PDB entry 4WIZ | X-ray diffraction, 3.60 A resolution | chains BB and CF of the 90 polymer chains in the assembly

[Chain BB (and CF)]
Protein: Coat protein
From: Epinephelus coioides nervous necrosis virus
Notes: chain CF of this document is another copy of the same molecule, construct and numbering; everything in this record applies to it too
UniProtKB: Q8JNX5 (Q8JNX5_9VIRU); residues 1-338 here = UniProt positions 1-338
Chain sequence (338 residues; numbered 1 to 338; the number before each row is that of its first residue):
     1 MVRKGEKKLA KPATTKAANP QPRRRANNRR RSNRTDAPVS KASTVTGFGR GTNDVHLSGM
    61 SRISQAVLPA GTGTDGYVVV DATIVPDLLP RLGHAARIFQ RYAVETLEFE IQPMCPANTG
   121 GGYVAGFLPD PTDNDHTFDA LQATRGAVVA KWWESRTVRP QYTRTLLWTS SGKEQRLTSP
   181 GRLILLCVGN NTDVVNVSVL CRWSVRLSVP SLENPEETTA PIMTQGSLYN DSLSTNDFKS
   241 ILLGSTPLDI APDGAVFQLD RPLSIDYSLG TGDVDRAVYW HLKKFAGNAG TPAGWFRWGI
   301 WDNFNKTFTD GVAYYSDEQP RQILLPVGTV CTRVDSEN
Unresolved in the structure: 1-51, 338 (chain CF: 1-33, 338)
Sequence notes: engineered mutation Asn-214 (Thr in Q8JNX5)
Metal / ion sites: Ca2+ site 1: Asp-130, Asp-133 (shared with 3 residues of chain CB); Ca2+ site 2: Ser-170, Glu-213 (shared with 2 residues of chain AB)

[How chain BB and chain CF interact]
Pairs across the interface - 20 pairs, chain BB then chain CF:
  Asp-75(BB) with Arg-62(CF), salt bridge; Gln-65(CF)
  Asn-118(BB) with Pro-116(CF)
  Gly-120(BB) with Met-114(CF); Cys-115(CF)
  Gly-121(BB) with Met-114(CF)
  Gly-122(BB) with Met-114(CF)
  Phe-138(BB) with Arg-62(CF)
  Gln-142(BB) with Met-60(CF); Ser-61(CF), hydrogen bond; Arg-62(CF); Pro-90(CF)
  Ala-150(BB) with Met-114(CF)
  Lys-151(BB) with Pro-113(CF); Cys-115(CF)
  Val-188(BB) with Gln-65(CF), hydrogen bond (backbone-side chain); Met-114(CF), hydrophobic
  Gly-189(BB) with Asn-196(CF)
  Asn-190(BB) with Val-67(CF); Asn-196(CF), hydrogen bond (backbone-side chain)
Interface residues without a listed pair, chain BB (15 interface residues in all): Asp-139, Ala-143, Val-149
Interface residues without a listed pair, chain CF (15 interface residues in all): Arg-91, Gln-112, Trp-153, Leu-200

[Overview]
Chain BB and chain CF each contribute 15 residues to their interface, with 3 hydrogen bonds and 1 salt bridge.
Among the polar pairs are Asp-75(BB)/Arg-62(CF), Gln-142(BB)/Ser-61(CF) and Val-188(BB)/Gln-65(CF).
Asp-130(BB) and Asp-133(BB) coordinate Ca2+ site 1.
Chain BB and chain CF are both Coat protein (Epinephelus coioides nervous necrosis virus); the structure,
Crystal structure of Grouper nervous necrosis virus-like particle at 3.6A, was determined by X-ray diffraction
(same publication as 4RFT and 4RFU).
